PDB entry 7U47 | electron microscopy, 7.50 A resolution (low resolution: residue-level contacts below are approximate; hydrogen-bond / salt-bridge calls are withheld) | chains E and I of the 22 polymer chains in the assembly

== Chain E ==
Molecule: Histone H3-like centromeric protein A
From: Homo sapiens
Reference sequence: P49450 (CENPA_HUMAN); numbering as in UniProt (aligned over 1-140)
Amino-acid sequence (140 residues; numbered 1 to 140; the number before each row is that of its first residue):
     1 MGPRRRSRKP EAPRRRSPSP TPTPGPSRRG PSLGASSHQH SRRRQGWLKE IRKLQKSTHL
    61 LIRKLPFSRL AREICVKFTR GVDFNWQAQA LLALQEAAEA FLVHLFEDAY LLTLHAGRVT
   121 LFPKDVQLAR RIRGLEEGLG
Disordered / not traced: 1-44, 136-140
Swiss-Prot annotation at these positions:
  - region: Gln39 to Leu54 (Important for flexibility of DNA ends that protrude from nucleosomes)
  - modified residue: Gly2 (N,N,N-trimethylglycine), Ser7 (Phosphoserine), Ser17 (Phosphoserine), Ser19 (Phosphoserine), Ser27 (Phosphoserine), Ser68 (Phosphoserine)

== Chain I ==
Molecule: 147-nt DNA strand
Sequence (147 nucleotides; row label = number of the first residue in the row; numbers below 1 keep their minus sign (DA-73 is residue -73)):
   -73 ATCAATATCC ACCTGCAGAT ACTACCAAAA GTGTATTTGG AAACTGCTCC ATCAAAAGGC
   -13 ATGTTCAGCT GGAATCCAGC TGAACATGCC TTTTGATGGA GCAGTTTCCA AATACACTTT
    47 TGGTAGTATC TGCAGGTGGA TATTGAT
Disordered / not traced: -73, 73

== Interface between chain E and chain I ==
Residue-residue contacts - 10 pairs, chain E then chain I:
  Arg72(E) - DT-22(I)
  Asn85(E) - DT-22(I)
  Trp86(E) - DA-23(I)
  Trp86(E) - DT-22(I)
  Gln87(E) - DA-23(I)
  Ala88(E) - DA-23(I)
  Arg118(E) - DG-3(I)
  Val119(E) - DG-3(I)
  Thr120(E) - DG-3(I)
  Phe122(E) - DG-2(I)
Other interface residues (no listed pair), chain E (11 interface residues in all): Arg63, Gly117
Other interface residues (no listed pair), chain I (7 interface residues in all): DC-14, DA-13, DT-4

== In short ==
11 residues of chain E face 7 of chain I across their interface.
Chain E is Histone H3-like centromeric protein A (Homo sapiens) and chain I is a 147-nt DNA strand; the
structure, CryoEM structure of CENP-N promoted nucleosome stacks with CENP-A and palindromic alpha satellite
DNA sequence, was determined by electron microscopy (same publication as 7U4D and 7U46).
